2FMZ - chain A; structure by X-ray diffraction, 1.60 A resolution.

[Chain A]
Molecule: Carbonic anhydrase 2
Source organism: Homo sapiens
Notes: EC 4.2.1.1
UniProtKB: P00918 (CAH2_HUMAN); residues 2-260 here correspond to UniProt positions 1-259 (UniProt number = residue number - 1)
Chain sequence (260 residues; row label = number of the first residue in the row; note: 1 number in that range is skipped by the numbering (no residue carries it; nothing is unmodelled there)):
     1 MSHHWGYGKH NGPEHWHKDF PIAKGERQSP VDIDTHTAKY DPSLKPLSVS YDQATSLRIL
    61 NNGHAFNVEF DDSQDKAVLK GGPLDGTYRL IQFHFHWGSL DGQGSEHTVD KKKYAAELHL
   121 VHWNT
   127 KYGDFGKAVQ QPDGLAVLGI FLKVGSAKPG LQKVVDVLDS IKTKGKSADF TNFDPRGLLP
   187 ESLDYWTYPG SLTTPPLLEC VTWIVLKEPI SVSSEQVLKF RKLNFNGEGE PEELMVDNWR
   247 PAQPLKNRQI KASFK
Not modelled in the structure: 1-3
Differences from the reference sequence: initiating methionine (1)
UniProt features mapped onto this chain:
  - binding site (substrate): Thr199, Thr200
  - modified residue (Phosphoserine): Ser166, Ser173
Ion coordination: Zn2+: His94, His96, His119
Small-molecule neighbours: D-phenylalanine (DPN): Trp5, Asn62, His64, Asn67, Gln92, Thr200, Pro201, Pro202

[Summary]
Ligands of chain A: D-phenylalanine. His94, His96 and His119 form the Zn2+ site. UniProt lists
substrate-binding residues Thr199 and Thr200.
Chain A is Carbonic anhydrase 2 (Homo sapiens); the structure, Carbonic anhydrase activators. Activation of
isoforms I, II, IV, VA, VII and XIV with L- and ..., was determined by X-ray diffraction (same publication as
2FMG).
